PDB entry 6GYP | electron microscopy, 3.60 A resolution | chains B and A of the 5 polymer chains in the assembly

Chain B:
Name: Centromere DNA-binding protein complex CBF3 subunit B
Organism: Saccharomyces cerevisiae S288C
Reference sequence: P40969 (CBF3B_YEAST); residues 1-608 here = UniProt positions 1-608
Amino-acid sequence (608 residues; row label = number of the first residue in the row):
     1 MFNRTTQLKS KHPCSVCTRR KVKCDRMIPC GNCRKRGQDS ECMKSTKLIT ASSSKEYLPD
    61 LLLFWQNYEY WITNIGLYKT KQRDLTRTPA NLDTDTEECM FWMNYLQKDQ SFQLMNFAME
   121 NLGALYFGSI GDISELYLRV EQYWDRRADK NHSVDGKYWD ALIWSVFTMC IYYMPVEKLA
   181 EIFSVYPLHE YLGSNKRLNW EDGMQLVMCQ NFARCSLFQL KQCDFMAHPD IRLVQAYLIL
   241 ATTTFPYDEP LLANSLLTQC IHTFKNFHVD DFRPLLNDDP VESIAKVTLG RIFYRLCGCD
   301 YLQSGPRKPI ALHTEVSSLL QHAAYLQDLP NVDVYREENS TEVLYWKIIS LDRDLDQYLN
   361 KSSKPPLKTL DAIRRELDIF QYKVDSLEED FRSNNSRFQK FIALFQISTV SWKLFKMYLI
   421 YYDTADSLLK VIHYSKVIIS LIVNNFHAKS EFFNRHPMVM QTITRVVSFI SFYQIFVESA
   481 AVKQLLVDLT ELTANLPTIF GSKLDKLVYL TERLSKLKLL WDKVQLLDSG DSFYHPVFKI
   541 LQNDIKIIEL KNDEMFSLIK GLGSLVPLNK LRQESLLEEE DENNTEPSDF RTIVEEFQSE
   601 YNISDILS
Disordered / not traced: 1-52, 320-330, 570-587
Cystine bridges: C99-C215
Swiss-Prot annotation at these positions:
  - DNA-binding region: C14 to C42 (Zn(2)-C6 fungal-type)
  - modified residue: S575 (Phosphoserine)

Chain A:
Name: Centromere DNA-binding protein complex CBF3 subunit C
Organism: Saccharomyces cerevisiae S288C
Reference sequence: P35203 (CBF3C_YEAST); residue numbers follow UniProt; this construct covers 1-478
Amino-acid sequence (478 residues; each row starts with the number of its first residue):
     1 MPSFNPVRFL ELPIDIRKEV YFHLDGNFCG AHPYPIDILY KSNDVELPGK PSYKRSKRSK
    61 KLLRYMYPVF ATYLNIFEYS PQLIEKWLEY AFWLRYDCLV LDCFKVNHLY DGTLIDALEW
   121 TYLDNELRLA YFNKASMLEV WYTFKEYKKW VIDSVAFDEL DLLNVSNIQF NIDNLTPQLV
   181 DKCLSILEQK DLFATIGEVQ FGQDEEVGEE KDVDVSGANS DENSSPSSTI KNKKRSASKR
   241 SHSDNGNVGA THNQLTSISV IRTIRSMESM KSLRKITVRG EKLYELLINF HGFRDNPGKT
   301 ISYIVKRRIN EIRLSRMNQI SRTGLADFTR WDNLQKLVLS RVAYIDLNSI VFPKNFKSLT
   361 MKRVSKIKWW NIEENILKEL KVDKRTFKSL YIKEDDSKFT KFFNLRHTRI KELDKSEINQ
   421 ITYLRCQAIV WLSFRTLNHI KLQNVSEVFN NIIVPRALFD SKRVEIYRCE KISQVLVI
Disordered / not traced: 1-2, 50-54, 205-252

Chain B / chain A interface:
Pairs across the interface (35; chain B residue first):
  R273(B) with W431(A); T436(A)
  P274(B) with L424(A), hydrophobic; A428(A)
  L276(B) with R425(A), hydrogen bond (backbone-side chain); I429(A), hydrophobic
  I284(B) with Q420(A)
  R336(B) with W431(A); N438(A); S461(A); R463(A)
  E338(B) with A457(A)
  N339(B) with R456(A); A457(A)
  K347(B) with S461(A), hydrogen bond
  S363(B) with D161(A)
  K364(B) with E159(A)
  P366(B) with D111(A)
  L367(B) with Y110(A)
  K368(B) with Y110(A)
  D371(B) with K18(A), salt bridge
  R374(B) with D15(A), salt bridge
  R375(B) with K462(A)
  I379(B) with K462(A)
  Y382(B) with K398(A); F402(A), hydrophobic
  K383(B) with F399(A); S461(A)
  D385(B) with K398(A)
  S386(B) with K398(A); F399(A), hydrogen bond (side chain-backbone)
  T424(B) with P13(A); D15(A)
  A425(B) with P13(A), hydrophobic; I16(A), hydrophobic
Interface residues without a listed pair, chain B (32 interface residues in all): L275, P280, S283, V287, S317, E337, S340, F380, D423
Interface residues without a listed pair, chain A (28 interface residues in all): T113, I421, Q427, D460

Summary:
32 residues of chain B and 28 residues of chain A are in contact; the contacts include 3 hydrogen bonds and 2
salt bridges. Among the polar pairs are D371(B)-K18(A), R374(B)-D15(A) and L276(B)-R425(A).
Chain B is Centromere DNA-binding protein complex CBF3 subunit B and chain A is Centromere DNA-binding protein
complex CBF3 subunit C, both from Saccharomyces cerevisiae S288C; the structure, Cryo-EM structure of the
CBF3-core-Ndc10-DBD complex of the budding yeast kinetochore, was determined by electron microscopy, deposited
together with 6GYS and 6GYU.
